7YZD - chains A and B of the 3 polymer chains in the assembly; structure by X-ray diffraction, 2.13 A resolution.

# Chain A
Protein: Forkhead box protein H1
Organism: Danio rerio
UniProt: Q9I9E1 (FOXH1_DANRE); numbering as in UniProt (aligned over 86-210)
Amino-acid sequence (125 residues; numbered 86 to 210; the number before each row is that of its first residue):
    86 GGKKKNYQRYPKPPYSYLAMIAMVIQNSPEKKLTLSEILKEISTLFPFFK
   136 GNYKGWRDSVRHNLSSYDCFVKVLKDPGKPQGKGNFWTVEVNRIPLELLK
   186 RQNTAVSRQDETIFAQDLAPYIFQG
Not modelled in the structure: 86-91, 194-198, 209-210
Swiss-Prot annotation at these positions:
  - DNA-binding region: Lys97 to Arg193 (Fork-head)
  - mutagenesis: Arg94 (R94H: In sur(m768); loss of function), Lys97 (K97N: In sur(ty68b); loss of function)
Reported in the primary citation:
  - binding site for the 16-nt DNA strand: Tyr92
  - mutagenesis - R94H, K97N: decreased binding to Gsc-NCP

# Chain B
Molecule: 16-nt DNA strand
Sequence (16 nucleotides; numbered 1 to 16; the number before each row is that of its first residue):
     1 AGATTGTTTACTGAGA

# Interface between chain A and chain B
Pairs across the interface (29):
  Tyr92(A) with DT12(B), hydrogen bond to the base
  Arg94(A) with DT12(B), hydrogen bond to the base; DG13(B), hydrogen bond to the base; DA14(B), sugar contact
  Leu120(A) with DT5(B), phosphate contact; DG6(B), phosphate contact
  Ser121(A) with DT5(B), hydrogen bond to the phosphate
  Arg146(A) with DT5(B), base contact; DG6(B), hydrogen bond to the base; DT7(B), base contact
  His147(A) with DT8(B), hydrogen bond to the base; DT9(B), hydrogen bond to the base
  Ser150(A) with DG6(B), sugar contact; DT7(B), hydrogen bond to the phosphate; DT8(B), base contact
  Ser151(A) with DT8(B), base contact
  Lys157(A) with DG6(B), phosphate contact; DT7(B), salt bridge to the phosphate
  Lys168(A) with DT5(B), hydrogen bond to the base; DG6(B), sugar contact
  Gly169(A) with DT5(B), phosphate contact; DG6(B), hydrogen bond to the phosphate
  Asn170(A) with DG6(B), hydrogen bond to the phosphate
  Trp172(A) with DG6(B), hydrogen bond to the phosphate; DT7(B), phosphate contact
  Asn188(A) with DG15(B), phosphate contact; DA16(B), hydrogen bond to the phosphate
  Thr189(A) with DG15(B), phosphate contact
  Arg193(A) with DG15(B), salt bridge to the phosphate
Other interface residues (no listed pair), chain A (17 interface residues in all): Ala190
Other interface residues (no listed pair), chain B (11 interface residues in all): DA10

# Summary
17 residues of chain A face 11 of chain B across their interface; the contacts include 13 hydrogen bonds and 2
salt bridges. Polar pairs include Tyr92(A)-DT12(B), Arg94(A)-DT12(B) and Arg94(A)-DG13(B). The paper reports a
binding site for the 16-nt DNA strand at Tyr92(A); R94H and K97N of chain A reduce binding to Gsc-NCP.
Chain A is Forkhead box protein H1 (Danio rerio) and chain B is a 16-nt DNA strand; the structure, Crystal
structure of the zebrafish FoxH1 bound to the TGTTTACT site (fkh motif GTAAACA), was determined by X-ray
diffraction, deposited together with 7YZ7, 7YZA, 7YZB, 7YZC, 7YZE, 7YZF and 7YZG.
